Entry 6N53 (X-ray diffraction, 2.70 A resolution); this record covers chains A and B.

[Chain A (and B)]
Name: Uridine-cytidine kinase 2
Organism: Homo sapiens
Notes: EC 2.7.1.48; chain B of this document is another copy of the same molecule, construct and numbering; everything in this record applies to it too
UniProt: Q9BZX2 (UCK2_HUMAN); numbering as in UniProt (aligned over 1-250)
Sequence (255 residues; each row starts with the number of its first residue; numbers below 1 keep their minus sign (Gly-4 is residue -4)):
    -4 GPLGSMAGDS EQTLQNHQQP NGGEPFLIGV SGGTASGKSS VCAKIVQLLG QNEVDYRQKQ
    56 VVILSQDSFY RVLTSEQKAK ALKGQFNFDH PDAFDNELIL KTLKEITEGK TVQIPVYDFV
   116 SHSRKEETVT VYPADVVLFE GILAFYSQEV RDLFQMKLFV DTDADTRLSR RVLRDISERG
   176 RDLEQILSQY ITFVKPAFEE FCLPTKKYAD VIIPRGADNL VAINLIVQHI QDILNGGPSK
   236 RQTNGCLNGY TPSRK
Not modelled in the structure: -4 to 18, 48-52, 231-250 (chain B: -4 to 17, 50-52, 232-250)
Construct notes: expression tag (-4 to 0)
Ligand contacts: UZR (2'-deoxy-2'-triaza-1,2-dien-2-ium-1-yl-uridine-5'-monophosphate): Thr29, Ala30, Lys33, Asp62, Tyr65, Phe83, Asp84, Phe114, His117, Glu135, Ile137, Arg166, Arg169, Arg176, Val189

[How chain A and chain B interact]
Pairs across the interface (11; chain A residue first):
  Lys190(A) - Lys202(B)
  Glu194(A) - Lys202(B)  salt bridge
  Glu194(A) - Tyr203(B)
  Pro199(A) - Tyr141(B)
  Lys201(A) - Glu195(B)  hydrogen bond (side chain-backbone)
  Lys201(A) - Phe196(B)
  Lys202(A) - His85(B)  hydrogen bond (backbone-side chain)
  Lys202(A) - Asp87(B)
  Lys202(A) - Tyr141(B)  hydrogen bond
  Lys202(A) - Phe196(B)
  Ile207(A) - Glu195(B)
Other interface residues (no listed pair), chain A (7 interface residues in all): Leu198
Other interface residues (no listed pair), chain B (9 interface residues in all): Pro86, Pro199

[Overview]
7 residues of chain A and 9 residues of chain B are in contact; the contacts include 3 hydrogen bonds and 1
salt bridge. Among the polar pairs are Glu194(A)-Lys202(B), Lys201(A)-Glu195(B) and Lys202(A)-His85(B).
Ligands of chain A: compound UZR.
Chain A and chain B are both Uridine-cytidine kinase 2 (Homo sapiens); the structure, Crystal structure of
human uridine-cytidine kinase 2 complexed with 2'-azidouridine monophosphate, was determined by X-ray
diffraction (same publication as 6N54 and 6N55).
